PDB entry 8C7S | X-ray diffraction, 3.05 A resolution | chains N and A of the 4 polymer chains in the assembly

[Chain N]
Molecule: 30-nt DNA strand
Sequence (30 nucleotides; each row starts with the number of its first residue):
     1 GATAATTTTC AGAATTTTCA GAAAATTTAG

[Chain A]
Molecule: Global transcriptional regulator CodY (Fragment)
From: Staphylococcus aureus (strain USA300)
UniProtKB: A0A6B0CMV4 (A0A6B0CMV4_STAAU); numbering as in UniProt (aligned over 1-256)
Amino-acid sequence (256 residues; row label = number of the first residue in the row):
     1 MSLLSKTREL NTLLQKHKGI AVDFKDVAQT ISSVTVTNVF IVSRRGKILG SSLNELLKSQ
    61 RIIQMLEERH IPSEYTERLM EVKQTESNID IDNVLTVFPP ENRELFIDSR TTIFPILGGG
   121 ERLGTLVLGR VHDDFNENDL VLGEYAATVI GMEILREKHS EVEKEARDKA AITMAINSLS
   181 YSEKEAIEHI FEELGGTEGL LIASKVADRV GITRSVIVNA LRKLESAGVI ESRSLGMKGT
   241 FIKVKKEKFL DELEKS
Ligand contacts:
  - GTP (guanosine-5'-triphosphate): Ala21, Val22, Asp23, Phe24, Ser43, Arg44, Arg45, Lys47, Leu49, Leu123, Glu153, Ile154, Arg156, Glu157, Lys158
  - isoleucine (ILE): Arg61, Met65, Pro72, Tyr75, Val94, Thr96, Val97, Phe98, Pro99, Pro100
Reported in the primary citation:
  - binding site for isoleucine: Arg61
  - conformationally variable residues (helix shift, loop rearrangement): Leu14, Gln15, Lys16, Gln60 to Glu68, Arg69
  - binding site for GTP: Val22, Phe24, Ser43, Arg44, Arg45, Lys47, His70, Glu153
  - self-association interface (contacts with another copy of this molecule); pairs are residue here / residue on that copy: Arg167-Arg167, Phe241-Tyr181 (pi stacking), Leu14, Gln15, Lys16
  - binding site for the 30-nt DNA strand: Ser180, Ser182, Ala203, Ser204, Thr213, Ser215, Val216, Val218, Arg222, Leu235 to Met237, Thr240
  - specificity-determining residues: Ser215, Met237
  - binding site for the 30-nt DNA strand (chain N): Ser180, Ser182, Met237
  - mutagenesis - R167A: decreased binding to DNA

[Chain N / chain A interface]
Residue-residue contacts (23):
  DA13(N) - Met237(A)  base contact
  DA14(N) - Met237(A)  base contact
  DT15(N) - Ile202(A)  sugar contact
  DT15(N) - Ser204(A)  sugar contact
  DT15(N) - Lys205(A)  salt bridge to the phosphate
  DT15(N) - Gly236(A)  sugar contact
  DT15(N) - Met237(A)  sugar contact
  DT15(N) - Gly239(A)  phosphate contact
  DT16(N) - Leu201(A)  phosphate contact
  DT16(N) - Ile202(A)  phosphate contact
  DT16(N) - Ala203(A)  hydrogen bond to the phosphate
  DT16(N) - Ser204(A)  hydrogen bond to the phosphate
  DT16(N) - Arg214(A)  base contact
  DT16(N) - Ser234(A)  hydrogen bond to the phosphate
  DT16(N) - Gly236(A)  sugar contact
  DT16(N) - Gly239(A)  phosphate contact
  DT16(N) - Thr240(A)  hydrogen bond to the phosphate
  DT17(N) - Val218(A)  base contact
  DT17(N) - Arg222(A)  salt bridge to the phosphate
  DT17(N) - Ser234(A)  phosphate contact
  DT18(N) - Ser215(A)  hydrogen bond to the base
  DT18(N) - Val218(A)  base contact
  DT18(N) - Arg222(A)  salt bridge to the phosphate
Interface residues without a listed pair, chain N (7 interface residues in all): DC19

[Overview]
7 residues of chain N and 14 residues of chain A are in contact; the contacts include 5 hydrogen bonds and 3
salt bridges. Among the polar pairs are DT18(N)-Ser215(A), DT16(N)-Ala203(A) and DT16(N)-Ser204(A). The paper
reports a binding site for the 30-nt DNA strand at Ser180(A), Ser182(A) and Ala203(A) among others; R167A of
chain A reduces binding to DNA.
Here chain N is a 30-nt DNA strand and chain A is Global transcriptional regulator CodY (Fragment)
(Staphylococcus aureus (strain USA300)). Entry 8C7S (Transcriptional pleiotropic repressor CodY from
Staphylococcus aureus in complex with Ile, GTP, and a 30-bp DNA ...) was determined by X-ray diffraction
together with 8C7O and 8C7U from the same study.
